PDB entry 7YSH | electron microscopy, 2.74 A resolution | chains A and B of the 4 polymer chains in the assembly

== Chain A ==
Protein: Klotho
Organism: Homo sapiens
Notes: EC 3.2.1.31
Reference sequence: Q9UEF7 (KLOT_HUMAN); numbering as in UniProt (aligned over 34-981)
Sequence (948 residues; row label = number of the first residue in the row):
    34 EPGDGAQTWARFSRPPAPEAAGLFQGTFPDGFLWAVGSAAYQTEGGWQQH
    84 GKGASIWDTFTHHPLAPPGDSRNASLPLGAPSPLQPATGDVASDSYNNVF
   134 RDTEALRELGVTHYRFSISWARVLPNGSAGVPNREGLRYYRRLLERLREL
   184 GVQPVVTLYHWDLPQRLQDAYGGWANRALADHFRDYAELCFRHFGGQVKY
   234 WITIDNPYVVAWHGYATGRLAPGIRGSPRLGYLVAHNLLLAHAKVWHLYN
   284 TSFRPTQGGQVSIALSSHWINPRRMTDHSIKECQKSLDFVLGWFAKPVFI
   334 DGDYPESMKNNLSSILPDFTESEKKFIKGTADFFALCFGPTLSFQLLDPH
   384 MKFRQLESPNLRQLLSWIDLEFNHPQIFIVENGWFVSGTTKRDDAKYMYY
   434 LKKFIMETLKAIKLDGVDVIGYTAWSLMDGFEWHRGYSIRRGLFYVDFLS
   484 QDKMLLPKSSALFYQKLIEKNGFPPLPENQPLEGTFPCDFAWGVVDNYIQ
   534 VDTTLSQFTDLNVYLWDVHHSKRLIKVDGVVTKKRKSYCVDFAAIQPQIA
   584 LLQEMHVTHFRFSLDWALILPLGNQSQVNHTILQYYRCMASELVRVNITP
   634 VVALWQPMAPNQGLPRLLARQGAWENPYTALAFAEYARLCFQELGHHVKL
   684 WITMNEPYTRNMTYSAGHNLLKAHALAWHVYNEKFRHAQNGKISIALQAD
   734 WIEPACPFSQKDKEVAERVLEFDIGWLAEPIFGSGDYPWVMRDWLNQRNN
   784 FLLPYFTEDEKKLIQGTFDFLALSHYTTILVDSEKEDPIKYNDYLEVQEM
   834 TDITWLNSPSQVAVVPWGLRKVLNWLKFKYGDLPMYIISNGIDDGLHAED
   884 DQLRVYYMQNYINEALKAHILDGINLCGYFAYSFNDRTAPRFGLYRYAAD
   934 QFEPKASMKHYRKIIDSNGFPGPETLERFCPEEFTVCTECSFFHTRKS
Disordered / not traced: 98-118, 976-981
Disulfide bonds: Cys521-Cys963, Cys572-Cys621, Cys910-Cys970
Metal / ion sites: Zn2+: Asp426, Cys739, Asp745, Asp815
Swiss-Prot annotation at these positions:
  - glycosylation (N-linked (GlcNAc...) asparagine): Asn106, Asn159, Asn283, Asn344, Asn607, Asn612, Asn694
  - natural variant: His193 (H193R: In HFTC3), Phe352 (F352V: In allele KL-VS), Cys370 (C370S: In allele KL-VS), Pro954 (P954L: In a colorectal cancer sample)

== Chain B ==
Protein: Fibroblast growth factor 23
Organism: Homo sapiens
Reference sequence: Q9GZV9 (FGF23_HUMAN); residues 25-251 here = UniProt positions 25-251
Sequence (273 residues; row label = number of the first residue in the row; numbers below 1 keep their minus sign (Met-21 is residue -21)):
   -21 MHHHHHHSSGLVPRGSGMKETAAAKFERQHMDSPDLGTDDDDKAMGYPNA
    29 SPLLGSSWGGLIHLYTATARNSYHLQIHKNGHVDGAPHQTIYSALMIRSE
    79 DAGFVVITGVMSRRYLCMDFRGNIFGSHYFDPENCRFQHQTLENGYDVYH
   129 SPQYHFLVSLGRAKRAFLPGMNPPPYSQFLSRRNEIPLIHFNTPIPRQHT
   179 QSAEDDSERDPLNVLKPRARMTPAPASCSQELPSAEDNSPMASDPLGVVR
   229 GGRVNTHAGGTGPEGCRPFAKFI
Disordered / not traced: -21 to 24, 204-251
Disulfide bonds: Cys95-Cys113
Sequence notes: initiating methionine (-21); expression tag (-20 to 24); variant Gln176 (Arg in Q9GZV9), Gln179 (Arg in Q9GZV9)
Small-molecule neighbours: n,O6-disulfo-glucosamine (SGN; 2-deoxy-6-O-sulfo-2-(sulfoamino)-alpha-D-glucopyranose): Arg140, Ala141, Pro153
Swiss-Prot annotation at these positions:
  - modified residue: Ser180 (Phosphoserine)
  - glycosylation (O-linked (GalNAc) threonine): Thr171, Thr178
  - natural variant: Ser71 (S71G: In HFTC2), Met96 (M96T: In HFTC2), Ser129 (S129F: In HFTC2), Phe157 (F157L: In HFTC2), Gln176 (R176Q: In ADHR; this construct carries the variant), Gln179 (R179Q: In ADHR; this construct carries the variant)
  - mutagenesis: Thr178 (T178A: Loss of glycosylation)
Reported in the primary citation:
  - binding site for n,O6-disulfo-glucosamine: Arg48, Arg140, Tyr154
  - mutagenesis - Y25DEL/P26DEL/N27DEL/A28DEL/S29DEL/P30DEL/L31DEL/L32DEL/G33DEL/S34DEL/S35DEL/W36DEL, R48A/R140A, M149A/N150A/P151A: decreased signaling with Isoform 20 of Fibroblast growth factor receptor 1

== How chain A and chain B interact ==
Contacting residue pairs - 88 pairs, chain A then chain B:
  Phe377(A) - Asp184(B)
  Phe377(A) - Ser185(B)
  Phe377(A) - Pro189(B)  hydrophobic
  Lys385(A) - Asp184(B)  salt bridge
  Leu389(A) - His177(B)
  Leu389(A) - Gln179(B)
  Glu390(A) - Asp184(B)
  Pro392(A) - Pro189(B)  hydrophobic
  Pro392(A) - Leu190(B)  hydrophobic
  Trp417(A) - Glu186(B)
  Trp417(A) - Arg187(B)  hydrogen bond (side chain-backbone)
  Trp417(A) - Pro189(B)
  Phe418(A) - Arg187(B)
  Ser420(A) - Arg187(B)  hydrogen bond
  Lys429(A) - Arg187(B)  hydrogen bond (side chain-backbone)
  Lys429(A) - Asp188(B)
  Tyr432(A) - Val192(B)  hydrophobic
  Tyr433(A) - Asp188(B)  hydrogen bond
  Tyr433(A) - Pro189(B)
  Tyr433(A) - Leu190(B)  hydrogen bond (side chain-backbone)
  Tyr433(A) - Asn191(B)
  Tyr433(A) - Val192(B)  hydrophobic
  Lys436(A) - Leu190(B)
  Phe437(A) - Leu190(B)  hydrophobic
  Arg468(A) - Arg187(B)
  Ile472(A) - Arg187(B)
  Arg556(A) - Ala80(B)
  Arg693(A) - Arg196(B)
  Arg693(A) - Ala197(B)  hydrogen bond (side chain-backbone)
  Arg693(A) - Arg198(B)
  Arg693(A) - Met199(B)  hydrogen bond (backbone-backbone)
  Asn694(A) - Met199(B)
  Met695(A) - Met199(B)
  Thr696(A) - Met199(B)
  Tyr697(A) - Pro201(B)  hydrophobic
  Ile735(A) - Arg196(B)
  Val752(A) - Arg196(B)
  Val752(A) - Arg198(B)
  Asp756(A) - Arg196(B)  salt bridge
  Asp756(A) - Arg198(B)  salt bridge
  Leu785(A) - Pro201(B)  hydrophobic
  Leu785(A) - Pro203(B)  hydrophobic
  Ile812(A) - Arg196(B)
  Glu819(A) - Leu193(B)
  Asp820(A) - Leu193(B)
  Lys823(A) - Pro195(B)
  Asn825(A) - Arg198(B)
  Tyr827(A) - Thr200(B)
  Tyr827(A) - Pro201(B)
  Leu828(A) - Arg198(B)
  Gln831(A) - Leu193(B)
  Glu832(A) - Leu193(B)
  Glu832(A) - Lys194(B)  hydrogen bond (backbone-backbone)
  Met833(A) - Val192(B)
  Met833(A) - Leu193(B)  hydrophobic
  Met833(A) - Lys194(B)
  Thr834(A) - Asn191(B)
  Thr834(A) - Val192(B)  hydrogen bond (backbone-backbone)
  Thr834(A) - Lys194(B)
  Ile836(A) - Leu190(B)
  Ile836(A) - Asn191(B)
  Ile836(A) - Val192(B)  hydrophobic
  Asn840(A) - Lys194(B)
  Pro842(A) - Arg175(B)
  Gln844(A) - Lys194(B)  hydrogen bond (backbone-side chain)
  Val845(A) - Lys194(B)
  Gly878(A) - Ile173(B)
  Gly878(A) - Arg175(B)
  Leu879(A) - Ile173(B)
  Leu879(A) - Arg175(B)
  His880(A) - Ile167(B)
  Glu882(A) - Arg175(B)  salt bridge
  Asp883(A) - Arg175(B)  salt bridge
  Arg929(A) - Ile167(B)
  Arg929(A) - Asn170(B)
  Tyr930(A) - Arg91(B)
  Tyr930(A) - Asn170(B)
  Ala931(A) - Leu166(B)
  Ala931(A) - Phe169(B)  hydrophobic
  Ala931(A) - Asn170(B)
  Ala932(A) - Leu39(B)  hydrophobic
  Ala932(A) - Val88(B)  hydrophobic
  Ala932(A) - Leu166(B)  hydrophobic
  Ala932(A) - Phe169(B)  hydrophobic
  Asp933(A) - Arg91(B)  salt bridge
  Gln934(A) - Met74(B)
  Gln934(A) - Leu166(B)
  Glu936(A) - Leu166(B)
Interface residues without a listed pair, chain A (58 interface residues in all): Ser471, Phe755, Asn782, Asn783, Ala846
Interface residues without a listed pair, chain B (33 interface residues in all): Ala202

== Overview ==
The interface between chain A and chain B involves 58 residues on one side and 33 on the other; the contacts
include 10 hydrogen bonds and 6 salt bridges. Polar contacts include Lys385(A)-Asp184(B), Asp756(A)-Arg196(B)
and Asp756(A)-Arg198(B). From the paper: a binding site for n,O6-disulfo-glucosamine at Arg48(B), Arg140(B)
and Tyr154(B); Y25DEL/P26DEL/N27DEL/A28DEL/S29DEL/P30DEL/L31DEL/L32DEL/G33DEL/S34DEL/S35DEL/W36DEL, R48A/R140A
and M149A/N150A/P151A of chain B reduce signaling with Isoform 20 of Fibroblast growth factor receptor 1.
Chain A is Klotho and chain B is Fibroblast growth factor 23, both from Homo sapiens; the structure, Cryo-EM
Structure of FGF23-FGFR1c-aKlotho-HS Quaternary Complex, was determined by electron microscopy together with
7YSW and 7YSU from the same study.
